PDB entry 4N12 | X-ray diffraction, 1.48 A resolution | chain A

== Chain A ==
Name: Protein DJ-1
Organism: Homo sapiens
Notes: EC 3.4.-.-
UniProtKB: Q99497 (PARK7_HUMAN); residue numbers follow UniProt; this construct covers 1-189
Chain sequence (189 residues; each row starts with the number of its first residue):
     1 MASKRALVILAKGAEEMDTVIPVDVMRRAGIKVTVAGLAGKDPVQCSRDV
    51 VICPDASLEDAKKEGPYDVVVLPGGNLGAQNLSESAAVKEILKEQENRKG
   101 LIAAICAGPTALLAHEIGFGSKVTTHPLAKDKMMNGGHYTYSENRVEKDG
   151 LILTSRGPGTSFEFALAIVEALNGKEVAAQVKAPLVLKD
Not modelled in the structure: 1, 189
Modified residues: Cys106 (3-sulfinoalanine; CSD)
Sequence notes: engineered mutation Asp18 (Glu in Q99497)
Bound ions: Cu ion near Cys53 (its only coordinating residue here)
From the paper describing this entry:
  - Cu ion coordination: Cys53
  - post-translational modification sites: Cys106
  - mutagenesis - H126A: unchanged binding to copper
  - mutagenesis - H126Q: decreased binding to copper
  - mutagenesis - C53A: unchanged binding to Cu(II)

== Overview ==
The paper reports that H126Q reduces binding to copper; Cu ion coordination by Cys53; 3 substitutions were
tested in all.
Chain A is Protein DJ-1 (Homo sapiens); the structure, Crystal structure of human E18D DJ-1 in complex with
Cu, was determined by X-ray diffraction together with 4MNT, 4MTC and 4N0M from the same study.
